5BTV - chains A and P; structure by X-ray diffraction, 1.70 A resolution.

Chain A:
Protein: 14-3-3 protein sigma
From: Homo sapiens
UniProt: P31947 (1433S_HUMAN); numbering as in UniProt (aligned over 1-231)
Sequence (235 residues; row label = number of the first residue in the row; numbers below 1 keep their minus sign (Ala-3 is residue -3)):
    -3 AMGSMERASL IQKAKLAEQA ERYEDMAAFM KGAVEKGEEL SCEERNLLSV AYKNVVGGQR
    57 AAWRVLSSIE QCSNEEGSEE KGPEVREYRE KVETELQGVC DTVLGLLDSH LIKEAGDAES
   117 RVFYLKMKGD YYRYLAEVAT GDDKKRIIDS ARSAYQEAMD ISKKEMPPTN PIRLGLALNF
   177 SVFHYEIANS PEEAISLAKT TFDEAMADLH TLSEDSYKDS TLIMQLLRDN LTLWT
Not modelled in the structure: 71-77
Modified / non-standard residues: Cys38 (S-hydroxycysteine; CSO)
Construct notes: expression tag (-3 to 0); conflict Cys68 (Lys in P31947)
Ion coordination: Mg2+ site 1 near Glu2 (its only coordinating residue here); Mg2+ site 2: Glu35, Glu110, Glu188
Swiss-Prot annotation at these positions:
  - site (Interaction with phosphoserine on interacting protein): Arg56, Arg129
  - modified residue (Phosphoserine): Ser5, Ser74

Chain P:
Protein: Microtubule-associated protein tau - peptide pS324
Sequence (4 residues; each row starts with the number of its first residue):
   323 GSLG
Modified / non-standard residues: Ser324 (phosphoserine; SEP)

How chain A and chain P interact:
Pairs across the interface (13; chain A residue first):
  Lys49(A) - Ser324(P)
  Lys49(A) - Leu325(P)
  Arg56(A) - Ser324(P)
  Arg129(A) - Ser324(P)
  Tyr130(A) - Ser324(P)
  Leu174(A) - Gly323(P)
  Leu174(A) - Ser324(P)
  Leu174(A) - Leu325(P)
  Asn175(A) - Ser324(P)
  Asn175(A) - Leu325(P)  hydrogen bond (side chain-backbone)
  Val178(A) - Gly323(P)
  Val178(A) - Ser324(P)
  Asn226(A) - Gly323(P)  hydrogen bond (side chain-backbone)
Also at the interface, not in a pair above, chain A (13 interface residues in all): Lys122, Gly171, Glu182, Ile219, Leu222
Also at the interface, not in a pair above, chain P (4 interface residues in all): Gly326

Summary:
Chain A and chain P form an interface of 13 and 4 residues respectively; the contacts include 2 hydrogen
bonds. Polar pairs include Asn175(A)-Leu325(P) and Asn226(A)-Gly323(P). Glu35(A), Glu110(A) and Glu188(A)
coordinate Mg2+ site 2.
Chain A is 14-3-3 protein sigma (Homo sapiens) and chain P is Microtubule-associated protein tau - peptide
pS324; the structure, Crystal structure of human 14-3-3 sigma in complex with a Tau-protein peptide
surrounding pS324, was determined by X-ray diffraction together with 4FL5 from the same study.
